8DCT - chain A; structure by X-ray diffraction, 2.00 A resolution.

Chain A:
Name: Lysozyme C
From: Gallus gallus
Notes: EC 3.2.1.17
UniProt: P00698 (LYSC_CHICK); residues 1-129 here correspond to UniProt positions 19-147 (UniProt number = residue number + 18)
Amino-acid sequence (129 residues; each row starts with the number of its first residue):
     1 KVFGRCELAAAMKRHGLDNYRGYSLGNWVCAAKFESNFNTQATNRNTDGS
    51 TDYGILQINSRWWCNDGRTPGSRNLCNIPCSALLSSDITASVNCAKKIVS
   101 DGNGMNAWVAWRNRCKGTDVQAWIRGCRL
Disulfide bonds: C6-C127, C30-C115, C64-C80, C76-C94
Bound ions: Na+: S60, C64, S72, R73
Residues lining bound ligands:
  - benzamidine (BEN): K33, F34, E35, S36, N37
  - 2-acetamido-2-deoxy-alpha-D-glucopyranose (NDG): E35, N46, D52, Q57, I58, N59, W62, W63, I98, A107, W108, V109

Summary:
Bound to chain A: benzamidine and 2-acetamido-2-deoxy-alpha-D-glucopyranose. The Na+ site is built by S60,
C64, S72 and R73.
Chain A is Lysozyme C (Gallus gallus); the structure, Lysozyme cluster 3 dual apo structure, was determined by
X-ray diffraction together with 8DCU, 8DCV and 8DCW from the same study.
